2IX2 - chains A and C of the 3 polymer chains in the assembly; structure by X-ray diffraction, 2.20 A resolution.

== Chain A ==
Protein: DNA polymerase sliding clamp B
From: Sulfolobus solfataricus
UniProt: P57766 (PCNA2_SULSO); residues 1-249 here = UniProt positions 1-249
Chain sequence (249 residues; row label = number of the first residue in the row):
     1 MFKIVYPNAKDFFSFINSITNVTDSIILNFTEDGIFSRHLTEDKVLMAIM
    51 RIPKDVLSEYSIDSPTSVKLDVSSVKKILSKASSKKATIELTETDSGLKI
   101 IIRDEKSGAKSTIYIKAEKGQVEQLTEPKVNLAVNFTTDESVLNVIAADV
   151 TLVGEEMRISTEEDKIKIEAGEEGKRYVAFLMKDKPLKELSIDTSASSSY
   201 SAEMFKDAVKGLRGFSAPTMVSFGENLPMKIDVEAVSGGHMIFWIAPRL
Not modelled in the structure: 1, 84-85, 93-94, 117-130, 172-175
Swiss-Prot annotation at these positions:
  - mutagenesis: Tyr114 to Lys116 (Loss of interaction with PCNA3, no change with PCNA2), Lys175 to Tyr177 (Loss of interaction with both PCNA3 and PCNA2)

== Chain C ==
Protein: DNA polymerase sliding clamp A
From: Sulfolobus solfataricus
UniProt: P57765 (PCNA1_SULSO); residues 16-259 here correspond to UniProt positions 1-244 (UniProt number = residue number - 15)
Chain sequence (259 residues; numbered 1 to 259; the number before each row is that of its first residue):
     1 MIYLKSFERNIRLINMKVVYDDVRVLKDIIQALARLVDEAVLKFKQDSVE
    51 LVALDRAHISLISVNLPREMFKEYDVNDEFKFGFNTQYLMKILKVAKRKE
   101 AIEIASESPDSVIINIIGSTNREFNVRNLEVSEQEIPEINLQFDISATIS
   151 SDGFKSAISEVSTVTDNVVVEGHEDRILIKAEGESEVEVEFSKDTGGLQD
   201 LEFSKESKNSYSAEYLDDVLSLTKLSDYVKISFGNQKPLQLFFNMEGGGK
   251 VTYLLAPKV
Not modelled in the structure: 1-9, 183-186, 192-196

== Interface between chain A and chain C ==
Residue-residue contacts (22):
  Ser74(A) - Val164(C)
  Lys77(A) - Thr163(C)
  Ile78(A) - Glu160(C)
  Ile78(A) - Thr163(C)
  Ile78(A) - Val187(C)  hydrophobic
  Lys81(A) - Ser159(C)
  Lys81(A) - Glu160(C)
  Lys81(A) - Thr163(C)
  Ala82(A) - Glu160(C)
  Ser107(A) - Gly153(C)
  Ser107(A) - Gly197(C)
  Ala109(A) - Val189(C)  hydrophobic
  Ala109(A) - Glu190(C)
  Ala109(A) - Phe191(C)  hydrophobic
  Lys110(A) - Glu188(C)
  Lys110(A) - Val189(C)
  Lys110(A) - Glu190(C)  hydrogen bond (backbone-backbone)
  Ser111(A) - Glu160(C)  hydrogen bond
  Ser111(A) - Glu188(C)
  Ser111(A) - Val189(C)
  Thr112(A) - Val187(C)
  Thr112(A) - Glu188(C)  hydrogen bond (backbone-backbone)
Other interface residues (no listed pair), chain A (13 interface residues in all): Gly108, Ile113, Tyr114
Other interface residues (no listed pair), chain C (13 interface residues in all): Ser150, Ser156

== Summary ==
Chain A and chain C each contribute 13 residues to their interface; the contacts include 3 hydrogen bonds.
Polar pairs include Ser111(A)-Glu160(C), Lys110(A)-Glu190(C) and Thr112(A)-Glu188(C). UniProt lists 6
mutagenesis sites on chain A.
Chain A is DNA polymerase sliding clamp B and chain C is DNA polymerase sliding clamp A, both from Sulfolobus
solfataricus; the structure, Crystal structure of the heterotrimeric PCNA from Sulfolobus solfataricus, was
determined by X-ray diffraction.
